8JSG - chains g and j of the 22 polymer chains in the assembly; structure by electron microscopy, 4.60 A resolution (low resolution: residue-level contacts below are approximate; hydrogen-bond / salt-bridge calls are withheld).

== Chain g ==
Molecule: 16S ribosomal RNA
From: Escherichia coli
Sequence (1540 nucleotides; row label = number of the first residue in the row):
     1 AAAUUGAAGAGUUUGAUCAUGGCUCAGAUUGAACGCUGGCGGCAGGCCUA
    51 ACACAUGCAAGUCGAACGGUAACAGGAAGAAGCUUGCUUCUUUGCUGACG
   101 AGUGGCGGACGGGUGAGUAAUGUCUGGGAAACUGCCUGAUGGAGGGGGAU
   151 AACUACUGGAAACGGUAGCUAAUACCGCAUAACGUCGCAAGACCAAAGAG
   201 GGGGACCUUCGGGCCUCUUGCCAUCGGAUGUGCCCAGAUGGGAUUAGCUA
   251 GUAGGUGGGGUAACGGCUCACCUAGGCGACGAUCCCUAGCUGGUCUGAGA
   301 GGAUGACCAGCCACACUGGAACUGAGACACGGUCCAGACUCCUACGGGAG
   351 GCAGCAGUGGGGAAUAUUGCACAAUGGGCGCAAGCCUGAUGCAGCCAUGC
   401 CGCGUGUAUGAAGAAGGCCUUCGGGUUGUAAAGUACUUUCAGCGGGGAGG
   451 AAGGGAGUAAAGUUAAUACCUUUGCUCAUUGACGUUACCCGCAGAAGAAG
   501 CACCGGCUAACUCCGUGCCAGCAGCCGCGGUAAUACGGAGGGUGCAAGCG
   551 UUAAUCGGAAUUACUGGGCGUAAAGCGCACGCAGGCGGUUUGUUAAGUCA
   601 GAUGUGAAAUCCCCGGGCUCAACCUGGGAACUGCAUCUGAUACUGGCAAG
   651 CUUGAGUCUCGUAGAGGGGGGUAGAAUUCCAGGUGUAGCGGUGAAAUGCG
   701 UAGAGAUCUGGAGGAAUACCGGUGGCGAAGGCGGCCCCCUGGACGAAGAC
   751 UGACGCUCAGGUGCGAAAGCGUGGGGAGCAAACAGGAUUAGAUACCCUGG
   801 UAGUCCACGCCGUAAACGAUGUCGACUUGGAGGUUGUGCCCUUGAGGCGU
   851 GGCUUCCGGAGCUAACGCGUUAAGUCGACCGCCUGGGGAGUACGGCCGCA
   901 AGGUUAAAACUCAAAUGAAAUGACGGGGGCCCGCACAAGCGGUGGAGCAU
   951 GUGGUUUAAUUCGAUGCAACGCGAAGAACCUUACCUGGUCUUGACAUCCA
  1001 CGGAAGUUUUCAGAGAUGAGAAUGUGCCUUCGGGAACCGUGAGACAGGUG
  1051 CUGCAUGGCUGUCGUCAGCUCGUGUUGUGAAAUGUUGGGUUAAGUCCCGC
  1101 AACGAGCGCAACCCUUAUCCUUUGUUGCCAGCGGUCCGGCCGGGAACUCA
  1151 AAGGAGACUGCCAGUGAUAAACUGGAGGAAGGUGGGGAUGACGUCAAGUC
  1201 AUCAUGGCCCUUACGACCAGGGCUACACACGUGCUACAAUGGCGCAUACA
  1251 AAGAGAAGCGACCUCGCGAGAGCAAGCGGACCUCAUAAAGUGCGUCGUAG
  1301 UCCGGAUUGGAGUCUGCAACUCGACUCCAUGAAGUCGGAAUCGCUAGUAA
  1351 UCGUGGAUCAGAAUGCCACGGUGAAUACGUUCCCGGGCCUUGUACACACC
  1401 GCCCGUCACACCAUGGGAGUGGGUUGCAAAAGAAGUAGGUAGCUUAACCU
  1451 UCGGGAGGGCGCUUACCACUUUGUGAUUCAUGACUGGGGUGAAGUCGUAA
  1501 CAAGGUAACCGUAGGGGAACCUGCGGUUGGAUCACCUCCU
Not modelled in the structure: 1

== Chain j ==
Molecule: Small ribosomal subunit protein uS2
From: Escherichia coli
UniProt: P0A7V0 (RS2_ECOLI); residues 1-225 here correspond to UniProt positions 2-226 (UniProt number = residue number + 1)
Sequence (225 residues; row label = number of the first residue in the row):
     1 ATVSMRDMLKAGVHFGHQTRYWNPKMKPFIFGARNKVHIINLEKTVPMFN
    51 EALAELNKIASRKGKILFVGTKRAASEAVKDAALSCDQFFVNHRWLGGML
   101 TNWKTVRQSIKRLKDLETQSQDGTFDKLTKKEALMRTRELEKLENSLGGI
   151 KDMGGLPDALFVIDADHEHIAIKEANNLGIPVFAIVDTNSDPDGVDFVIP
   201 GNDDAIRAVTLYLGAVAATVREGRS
Not modelled in the structure: 1-7
Swiss-Prot annotation at these positions:
  - modified residue: Lys114 (N6-succinyllysine)

== Chain g / chain j interface ==
Pairs across the interface - 42 pairs, chain g then chain j:
  U828(g) - Pro24(j)
  U828(g) - Lys25(j)
  G829(g) - Pro24(j)
  G829(g) - Lys27(j)
  G830(g) - Arg20(j)
  G830(g) - Tyr21(j)
  G830(g) - Trp22(j)
  A831(g) - Arg20(j)
  G1072(g) - Thr105(j)
  U1073(g) - Asn102(j)
  U1073(g) - Lys104(j)
  U1073(g) - Thr105(j)
  G1074(g) - Thr101(j)
  G1074(g) - Asn102(j)
  U1075(g) - Lys173(j)
  U1075(g) - Asn177(j)
  U1076(g) - Lys173(j)
  C1097(g) - Lys142(j)
  C1098(g) - Lys142(j)
  G1099(g) - His93(j)
  G1099(g) - Arg94(j)
  C1100(g) - Arg94(j)
  C1100(g) - Leu96(j)
  A1101(g) - Gly97(j)
  A1101(g) - Gly98(j)
  A1101(g) - Thr101(j)
  A1101(g) - Ile170(j)
  A1101(g) - Glu174(j)
  A1102(g) - Gly97(j)
  C1103(g) - Leu96(j)
  C1103(g) - Val106(j)
  G1104(g) - Ser109(j)
  G1104(g) - Leu143(j)
  A1105(g) - Arg112(j)
  A1110(g) - Lys131(j)
  A1111(g) - Thr129(j)
  A1111(g) - Glu132(j)
  C1112(g) - Leu128(j)
  C1158(g) - Lys130(j)
  U1159(g) - Lys130(j)
  G1160(g) - Lys130(j)
  A1170(g) - Arg138(j)
Interface residues without a listed pair, chain g (27 interface residues in all): U1095, C1096
Interface residues without a listed pair, chain j (32 interface residues in all): His167, His169

== Overview ==
27 residues of chain g face 32 of chain j across their interface.
Here chain g is 16S ribosomal RNA and chain j is Small ribosomal subunit protein uS2, both from Escherichia
coli. Entry 8JSG (Structure of the 30S-IF3 complex from Escherichia coli) was determined by electron
microscopy (same publication as 8JSH).
